9KBG - chains F and G of the 12 polymer chains in the assembly; structure by electron microscopy, 2.75 A resolution.

Chain F (and G):
Molecule: Non-structural protein 1
From: Human parvovirus B19
Notes: chain G of this document is another copy of the same molecule, construct and numbering; everything in this record applies to it too
UniProtKB: I7BP20 (I7BP20_PAVHB); residue numbers follow UniProt; this construct covers 2-570
Sequence (569 residues; numbered 2 to 570; the number before each row is that of its first residue):
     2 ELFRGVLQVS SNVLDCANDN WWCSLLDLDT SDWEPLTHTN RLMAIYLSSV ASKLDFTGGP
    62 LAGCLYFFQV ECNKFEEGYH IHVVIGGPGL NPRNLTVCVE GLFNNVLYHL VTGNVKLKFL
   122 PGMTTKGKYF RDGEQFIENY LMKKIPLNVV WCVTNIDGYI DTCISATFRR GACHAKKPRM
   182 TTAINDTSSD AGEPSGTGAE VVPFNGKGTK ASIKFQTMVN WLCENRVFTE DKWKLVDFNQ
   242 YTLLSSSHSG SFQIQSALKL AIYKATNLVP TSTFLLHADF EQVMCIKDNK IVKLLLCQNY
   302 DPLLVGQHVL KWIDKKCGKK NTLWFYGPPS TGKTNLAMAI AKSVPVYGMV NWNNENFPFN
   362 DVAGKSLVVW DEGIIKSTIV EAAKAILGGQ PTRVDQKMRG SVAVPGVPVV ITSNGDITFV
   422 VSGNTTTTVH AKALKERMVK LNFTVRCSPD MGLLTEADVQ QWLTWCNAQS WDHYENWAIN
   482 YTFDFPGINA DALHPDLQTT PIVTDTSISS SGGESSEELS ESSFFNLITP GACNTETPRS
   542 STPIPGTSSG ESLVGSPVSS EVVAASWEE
Unresolved in the structure: 2-201, 279-285, 500-570
Ion coordination: Mg2+: Thr335 (together with AMP-PNP)
Residues lining bound ligands: AMP-PNP (ANP; phosphoaminophosphonic acid-adenylate ester): Pro330, Ser331, Thr332, Gly333, Lys334, Thr335, Asn336, Glu373, Asn415, Cys448, Ser449, Pro450, Met452, Gly453, Leu454
From the paper describing this entry:
  - binding site for AMP-PNP: Ser331, Lys334, Asn336, Ser449 to Leu454
  - mutagenesis - E373A: decreased catalytic activity on DNA substrate
  - mutagenesis - K320A, K334A, T335A, K398A, N415A, R438A: abolished catalytic activity on DNA unwinding
  - mutagenesis - K334A, T335A, E373A, Q391A, M399A, N415A: unchanged catalytic activity
  - mutagenesis - Q391A, M399A: decreased catalytic activity on unwind DNA
  - mutagenesis - T210A: decreased catalytic activity on DNA unwinding
  - mutagenesis - K211A, H249A: unchanged catalytic activity on DNA unwinding
  - mutagenesis - T210A, K211A, H249A: unchanged catalytic activity on cleave duplex DNA-1
  - mutagenesis - K320A, K398A: decreased catalytic activity
  - mutagenesis - R438A: increased catalytic activity

Chain F / chain G interface:
Contacting residue pairs - 31 pairs, chain F then chain G:
  Asn352(F) - Thr426(G)
  Glu356(F) - Gly424(G)
  Glu356(F) - Asn425(G)  hydrogen bond (backbone-side chain)
  Pro359(F) - Asn425(G)
  Trp371(F) - Asn425(G)
  Asp372(F) - Thr426(G)
  Glu373(F) - Thr426(G)
  Glu373(F) - Thr427(G)  hydrogen bond (backbone-backbone)
  Gly374(F) - Asn425(G)
  Ile375(F) - Val422(G)  hydrophobic
  Ile375(F) - Asn425(G)  hydrogen bond (backbone-backbone)
  Ile375(F) - Thr426(G)
  Ile375(F) - Thr427(G)
  Lys377(F) - Lys377(G)
  Lys377(F) - Gly424(G)
  Ile380(F) - Asn425(G)
  Val422(F) - Ile375(G)  hydrophobic
  Val422(F) - Lys377(G)
  Gly424(F) - Glu356(G)
  Gly424(F) - Lys377(G)  hydrogen bond (backbone-side chain)
  Asn425(F) - Glu356(G)  hydrogen bond (side chain-backbone)
  Asn425(F) - Pro359(G)
  Asn425(F) - Trp371(G)  hydrogen bond (backbone-side chain)
  Asn425(F) - Gly374(G)
  Asn425(F) - Ile375(G)  hydrogen bond (backbone-backbone)
  Asn425(F) - Ile380(G)
  Thr426(F) - Asn352(G)
  Thr426(F) - Asp372(G)
  Thr426(F) - Glu373(G)
  Thr426(F) - Ile375(G)
  Thr427(F) - Glu373(G)  hydrogen bond (backbone-backbone)
Also at the interface, not in a pair above, chain F (18 interface residues in all): Asn355, Asn415, Phe420
Also at the interface, not in a pair above, chain G (18 interface residues in all): Asn355, Asn415, Phe420

Summary:
The chain F/chain G interface involves 18 residues from each chain, with 8 hydrogen bonds. Polar contacts
include Glu356(F)-Asn425(G), Gly424(F)-Lys377(G) and Asn425(F)-Trp371(G). From the paper: a binding site for
AMP-PNP at Ser331(F), Lys334(F) and Asn336(F) among others; K320A, K334A and T335A of chain F, among others,
abolish catalytic activity on DNA unwinding; 12 substitutions were tested in all.
Chain F and chain G are both Non-structural protein 1 (Human parvovirus B19); the structure, The structure of
B19V NS1_2-570/AMPPNP, was determined by electron microscopy together with 9KBH, 9KBI and 9KBJ from the same
study.
